PDB entry 4QPG | X-ray diffraction, 3.50 A resolution | chains B and C of the 3 polymer chains in the assembly

# Chain B
Protein: Capsid protein VP0
Source organism: Human hepatitis A virus
Chain sequence (204 residues; numbered 41 to 244; the number before each row is that of its first residue):
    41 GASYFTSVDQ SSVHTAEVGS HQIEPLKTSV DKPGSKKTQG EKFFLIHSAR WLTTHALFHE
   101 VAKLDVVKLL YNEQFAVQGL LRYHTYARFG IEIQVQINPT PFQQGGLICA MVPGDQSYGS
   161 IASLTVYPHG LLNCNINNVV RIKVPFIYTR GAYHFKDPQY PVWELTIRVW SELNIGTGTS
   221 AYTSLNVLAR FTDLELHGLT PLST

# Chain C
Protein: Capsid protein VP3
Source organism: Human hepatitis A virus
Chain sequence (246 residues; row label = number of the first residue in the row):
     1 MMRNETRVST TENVVNLSNY EDARAKMSFA LDQEDWKSDP SQGGGIKITH FTTWTSIPTL
    61 AAQFPFNASD SVGQQIKVIP VDPYFFQMTN TNPDQKCITA LASICQMFCF WRGDLVFDFQ
   121 VFPTKYHSGR LLFCFVPGNE LIDVTGITLK QATTAPCAVM DIAGVQSTLR FRVPWISDTP
   181 YRVNRYTKEA HQKGEYTAIG KLIVYCYNRL TSPSNVAHHV RVNVYLSAIN LECFAPLYHA
   241 MDVTTQ

# Chain B / chain C interface
Pairs across the interface - 71 pairs, chain B then chain C:
  Leu97(B) - Gln63(C)
  Phe98(B) - Thr89(C)
  Phe98(B) - Asn90(C)
  Arg128(B) - Ser41(C)  hydrogen bond (side chain-backbone)
  Arg128(B) - Gln42(C)  hydrogen bond
  Pro141(B) - Thr124(C)
  Pro141(B) - Tyr126(C)
  Phe142(B) - Thr124(C)
  Phe142(B) - Tyr126(C)  hydrophobic
  Phe142(B) - Asn215(C)
  Phe142(B) - Val216(C)  hydrophobic
  Gln143(B) - Thr124(C)
  Gln144(B) - Phe122(C)
  Gln144(B) - Pro123(C)
  Gln144(B) - Thr124(C)
  Gln144(B) - His127(C)  hydrogen bond
  Gln144(B) - Ala217(C)
  Gln144(B) - His219(C)  hydrogen bond (side chain-backbone)
  Gln144(B) - Val220(C)
  Gly145(B) - Phe122(C)
  Gly146(B) - Phe122(C)
  Tyr158(B) - Gln95(C)
  Gly159(B) - Gln95(C)
  Ser160(B) - Gln95(C)
  Ser160(B) - Cys97(C)
  Ser160(B) - Ile98(C)  hydrogen bond (side chain-backbone)
  Ile161(B) - Gln95(C)
  Ala162(B) - Thr59(C)
  Ala162(B) - Leu60(C)  hydrogen bond (backbone-backbone)
  Ala162(B) - Cys97(C)  hydrophobic
  Ser163(B) - Thr59(C)
  Ser163(B) - Ile98(C)  hydrogen bond (side chain-backbone)
  Ser163(B) - Thr99(C)
  Ser163(B) - Ala100(C)  hydrogen bond (side chain-backbone)
  Thr165(B) - Ile57(C)
  Thr165(B) - Pro58(C)  hydrogen bond (side chain-backbone)
  Thr165(B) - Thr59(C)
  Leu171(B) - Tyr225(C)
  Asn173(B) - Val121(C)  hydrogen bond (side chain-backbone)
  Asn173(B) - Phe122(C)
  Asn175(B) - Pro123(C)
  Asn175(B) - Lys125(C)  hydrogen bond (backbone-side chain)
  Asn175(B) - Gly164(C)  hydrogen bond (side chain-backbone)
  Ile176(B) - Val165(C)
  Ile176(B) - Ser167(C)
  Pro185(B) - Gly44(C)
  Phe186(B) - Gln42(C)
  Phe186(B) - Gly43(C)
  Phe186(B) - Gly44(C)  hydrogen bond (backbone-backbone)
  Ile187(B) - Gln42(C)
  Ile187(B) - Gly43(C)
  Ile187(B) - Gly44(C)
  Tyr188(B) - Gln42(C)  hydrogen bond (backbone-backbone)
  Arg190(B) - Gln42(C)
  Gly191(B) - Gln42(C)
  Trp210(B) - Leu60(C)  hydrophobic
  Trp210(B) - Gln63(C)
  Trp210(B) - Gln120(C)
  Trp210(B) - Asn223(C)  hydrogen bond (backbone-side chain)
  Trp210(B) - Tyr225(C)  hydrogen bond
  Ser211(B) - Phe122(C)
  Ser211(B) - Arg221(C)
  Ser211(B) - Asn223(C)
  Glu212(B) - Arg221(C)  salt bridge
  Asn214(B) - His219(C)
  Asn214(B) - Arg221(C)
  Ile215(B) - Ala217(C)
  Gly216(B) - Asn215(C)
  Gly216(B) - Val216(C)
  Gly216(B) - Ala217(C)
  Thr219(B) - Asn215(C)
Interface residues without a listed pair, chain B (37 interface residues in all): Val166, Leu172, Cys174, Thr217
Interface residues without a listed pair, chain C (39 interface residues in all): Trp54, Met88, Gln166, Ser214

# Summary
Chain B and chain C form an interface of 37 and 39 residues respectively; the contacts include 16 hydrogen
bonds and 1 salt bridge. Polar pairs include Glu212(B)-Arg221(C), Arg128(B)-Ser41(C) and Arg128(B)-Gln42(C).
Chain B is Capsid protein VP0 and chain C is Capsid protein VP3, both from Human hepatitis A virus; the
structure, Crystal structure of empty hepatitis A virus, was determined by X-ray diffraction together with
4QPI from the same study.
